PDB entry 4GSK | X-ray diffraction, 2.90 A resolution | chains A and B of the 4 polymer chains in the assembly

# Chain A (and B)
Name: Ubiquitin-like modifier-activating enzyme ATG7
Organism: Saccharomyces cerevisiae
Notes: chain B of this document is another copy of the same molecule, construct and numbering; everything in this record applies to it too
UniProtKB: P38862 (ATG7_YEAST); residues 1-613 here = UniProt positions 1-613
Sequence (615 residues; each row starts with the number of its first residue; numbers below 1 keep their minus sign (Gly-1 is residue -1)):
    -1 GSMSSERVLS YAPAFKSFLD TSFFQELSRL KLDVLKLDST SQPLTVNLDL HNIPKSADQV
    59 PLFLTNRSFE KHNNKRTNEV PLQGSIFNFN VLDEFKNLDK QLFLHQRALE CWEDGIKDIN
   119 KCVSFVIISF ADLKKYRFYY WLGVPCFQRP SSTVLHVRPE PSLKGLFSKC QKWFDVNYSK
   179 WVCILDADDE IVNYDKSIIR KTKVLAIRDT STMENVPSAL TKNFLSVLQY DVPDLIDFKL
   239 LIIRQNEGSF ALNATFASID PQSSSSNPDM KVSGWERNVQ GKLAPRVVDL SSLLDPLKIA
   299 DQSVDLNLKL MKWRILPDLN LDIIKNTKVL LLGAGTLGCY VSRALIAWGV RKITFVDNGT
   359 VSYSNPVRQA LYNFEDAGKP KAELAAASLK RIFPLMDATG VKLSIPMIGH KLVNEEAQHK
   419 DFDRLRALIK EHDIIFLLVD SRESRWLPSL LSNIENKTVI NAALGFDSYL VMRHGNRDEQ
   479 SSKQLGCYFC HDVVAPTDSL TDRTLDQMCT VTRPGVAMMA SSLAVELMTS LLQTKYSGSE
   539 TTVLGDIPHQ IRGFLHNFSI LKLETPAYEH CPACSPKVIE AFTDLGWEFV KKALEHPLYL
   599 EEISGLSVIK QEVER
Disordered / not traced: -1 to 2, 33-37, 257-265, 474-481, 490-500, 606-613 (chain B: -1 to 1, 32-36, 258-265, 475-480, 490-500, 534-537, 608-613)
Construct notes: expression tag (-1 to 0); engineered mutation Ser39 (Cys in P38862), Ser195 (Cys in P38862), Ala375 (Cys in P38862)
Bound ions: Zn2+: Cys485, Cys488, Cys569, Cys572
Curated features (UniProtKB/Swiss-Prot):
  - motif: Gly331 to Gly336 (GXGXXG motif)
  - active site: Cys507 (Glycyl thioester intermediate)
  - mutagenesis: Gly333 (G333A: Loss of interaction with ATG8 and ATG12, and no more ATG12-ATG5 conjugate. Defect in Cvt pathway and autophagy), Arg443 (R443A: Loss of interaction with ATG8), Ser466 (S466A: Loss of interaction with ATG8; when associated with F-486 and A-490), Tyr486 (Y486F: Loss of interaction with ATG8; when associated with A-466 and A-490), Asp490 (D490A: Loss of interaction with ATG8; when associated with A-466 and F-486), Cys507 (C507A: Loss of interaction with ATG8 and ATG12 and no more formation of ATG12-ATG5 conjugate. Defect in Cvt pathway and autophagy ...), Arg511 (R511A: Impaired homodimerization and ATP-binding. Homodimerization and ATP-binding are recovered when it heterodimerizes with an ATG7 molecule with a R-524 mutation), Glu524 (E524R: Impaired homodimerization and ATP-binding. Homodimerization and ATP-binding are recovered when it heterodimerizes with an ATG7 molecule with a A-511 mutation), Arg550 (R550A: Loss of interaction with ATG8)
Reported in the primary citation:
  - mutagenesis - P283D: unchanged binding to Ubiquitin-like-conjugating enzyme ATG10
  - catalytic residues: Cys507
  - specificity-determining residues: Val285

# Interface between chain A and chain B
Pairs across the interface - 96 pairs, chain A then chain B:
  Pro294(A) with Tyr361(B), hydrophobic; Phe372(B)
  Leu295(A) with Phe372(B)
  Ala298(A) with Tyr361(B), hydrophobic; Phe372(B), hydrophobic
  Ser301(A) with Ser362(B)
  Val302(A) with Ser362(B); Val365(B), hydrophobic
  Asn305(A) with Arg366(B), hydrogen bond; Val509(B)
  Leu308(A) with Val509(B), hydrophobic
  Met309(A) with Arg366(B); Val509(B), hydrophobic
  Arg312(A) with Cys507(B), hydrogen bond (side chain-backbone)
  Ile313(A) with Phe464(B), hydrophobic
  Leu314(A) with Phe464(B), hydrophobic
  Tyr338(A) with Arg341(B); Met516(B)
  Arg341(A) with Arg341(B); Ala368(B), hydrogen bond (side chain-backbone)
  Ala342(A) with Met516(B), hydrophobic
  Ala345(A) with Pro512(B), hydrophobic
  Trp346(A) with Pro512(B)
  Tyr361(A) with Pro294(B); Ala298(B), hydrophobic
  Ser362(A) with Ser301(B)
  Pro364(A) with Ile390(B)
  Val365(A) with Ala345(B); Ile390(B)
  Arg366(A) with Asn305(B); Met309(B)
  Ala368(A) with Arg341(B), hydrogen bond (backbone-side chain)
  Asn371(A) with Arg389(B); Ile390(B)
  Phe372(A) with Pro294(B); Leu295(B); Ala298(B), hydrophobic; Arg389(B), hydrogen bond (backbone-backbone); Ile390(B); Pro392(B), hydrophobic
  Glu373(A) with Arg389(B)
  Arg389(A) with Asn371(B), hydrogen bond; Phe372(B), hydrogen bond (backbone-backbone)
  Ile390(A) with Pro364(B); Val365(B), hydrophobic; Phe372(B)
  Pro392(A) with Phe372(B), hydrophobic
  Phe464(A) with Ile313(B), hydrophobic; Leu314(B), hydrophobic
  Cys507(A) with Arg312(B), hydrogen bond
  Val509(A) with Asn305(B); Leu308(B), hydrophobic; Met309(B), hydrophobic
  Thr510(A) with Met309(B)
  Arg511(A) with Glu524(B), salt bridge; Leu542(B), hydrogen bond (side chain-backbone)
  Pro512(A) with Ala345(B), hydrophobic; Trp346(B); Glu524(B)
  Gly513(A) with Ser520(B); Glu524(B), hydrogen bond (backbone-side chain)
  Met516(A) with Tyr338(B); Ser520(B)
  Met517(A) with Met517(B), hydrophobic; Ser520(B), hydrogen bond
  Ser520(A) with Gly513(B); Met516(B); Met517(B)
  Leu521(A) with Met517(B), hydrophobic; Phe556(B), hydrophobic
  Glu524(A) with Arg511(B), salt bridge; Pro512(B); Gly513(B), hydrogen bond (side chain-backbone); Leu553(B)
  Leu542(A) with Arg511(B); His554(B)
  Gly543(A) with His554(B)
  Asp544(A) with His554(B), hydrogen bond (backbone-backbone); Asn555(B); Phe556(B)
  Pro546(A) with Phe556(B)
  Ile549(A) with Phe556(B), hydrophobic
  Leu553(A) with Glu524(B)
  His554(A) with Leu542(B); Gly543(B); Asp544(B), hydrogen bond (backbone-backbone)
  Asn555(A) with Asp544(B); Lys560(B), hydrogen bond (backbone-side chain)
  Phe556(A) with Asp544(B); Pro546(B); Ile549(B), hydrophobic; Ile558(B); Lys560(B), hydrogen bond (backbone-side chain)
  Ile558(A) with Phe556(B); Ile558(B), hydrophobic
  Lys560(A) with Asn555(B), hydrogen bond (side chain-backbone)
Interface residues without a listed pair, chain A (55 interface residues in all): Ile344, Phe391, Leu525, Ser557
Interface residues without a listed pair, chain B (54 interface residues in all): Val302, Ala342, Ile344, Phe391, Thr510, Leu521, Ser528, Ser557

# Summary
Chain A and chain B form an interface of 55 and 54 residues respectively; the contacts include 17 hydrogen
bonds and 2 salt bridges. Polar contacts include Arg511(A)-Glu524(B), Asn305(A)-Arg366(B) and
Arg312(A)-Cys507(B). From the paper: the catalytic residue Cys507(A); P283D of chain A leaves binding to
Ubiquitin-like-conjugating enzyme ATG10 unchanged.
Chain A and chain B are both Ubiquitin-like modifier-activating enzyme ATG7 (Saccharomyces cerevisiae); the
structure, Crystal structure of an Atg7-Atg10 crosslinked complex, was determined by X-ray diffraction
together with 4GSJ and 4GSL from the same study.
